Entry 8VHX (electron microscopy, 2.90 A resolution); this record covers chains A and F of the 8 polymer chains in the assembly.

# Chain A
Name: Neck 1
Organism: Chivirus chi
Reference sequence: M9NTK8 (M9NTK8_9CAUD); residue numbers follow UniProt; this construct covers 1-84
Sequence (84 residues; each row starts with the number of its first residue):
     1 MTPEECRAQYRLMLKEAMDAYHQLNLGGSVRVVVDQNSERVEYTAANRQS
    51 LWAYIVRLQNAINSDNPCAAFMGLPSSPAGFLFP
Unresolved in the structure: 1

# Chain F
Name: Neck 2
Organism: Chivirus chi
Reference sequence: M9NUF1 (M9NUF1_9CAUD); residue numbers follow UniProt; this construct covers 1-121
Sequence (121 residues; numbered 1 to 121; the number before each row is that of its first residue):
     1 MASNFAAIKAKARRDVHASLSVPARYENYSQDVIVEDLSVRWHNKIAIMG
    51 DLENGGYANIVEGIERIIFTREELAVKGVVLSEGDSIIMTAEGYENARLV
   101 LKTQEPIVGPVEVVWQVARAD
Unresolved in the structure: 1

# How chain A and chain F interact
Pairs across the interface - 17 pairs, chain A then chain F:
  Val30(A) - Ile8(F)  hydrophobic
  Val33(A) - Ile8(F)  hydrophobic
  Val33(A) - Ala12(F)  hydrophobic
  Asp35(A) - Lys9(F)  salt bridge
  Asp35(A) - Arg13(F)  salt bridge
  Gln36(A) - Lys9(F)
  Gln36(A) - Val108(F)
  Asn37(A) - Arg13(F)  hydrogen bond
  Asn37(A) - Glu112(F)  hydrogen bond
  Glu39(A) - Arg13(F)
  Glu39(A) - Arg41(F)  salt bridge
  Arg40(A) - Val16(F)
  Val41(A) - Ala12(F)
  Val41(A) - Val16(F)  hydrophobic
  Tyr43(A) - Lys11(F)
  Tyr43(A) - Ala12(F)
  Tyr43(A) - Asp15(F)  hydrogen bond
Interface residues without a listed pair, chain A (10 interface residues in all): Val34
Interface residues without a listed pair, chain F (11 interface residues in all): Phe5
From the paper, about this interface:
  - interface residues, chain A: Asp35(A), Glu39(A)

# Summary
The interface between chain A and chain F involves 10 residues on one side and 11 on the other; the contacts
include 3 hydrogen bonds and 3 salt bridges. Polar contacts include Asp35(A)-Lys9(F), Asp35(A)-Arg13(F) and
Glu39(A)-Arg41(F). From the paper: interface residues Asp35(A) and Glu39(A).
Here chain A is Neck 1 and chain F is Neck 2, both from Chivirus chi. Entry 8VHX (Cryo-EM of neck of
bacteriophage Chi) was determined by electron microscopy together with 8VJA, 8VJH and 8VJI from the same
study.
